PDB entry 1WC0 | X-ray diffraction, 2.40 A resolution | chains A and B

# Chain A (and B)
Protein: Adenylate cyclase
Organism: Spirulina platensis
Notes: EC 4.6.1.1; fragment: catalytic domain, residues 1005-1202; chain B of this document is another copy of the same molecule, construct and numbering; everything in this record applies to it too
UniProtKB: O32393 (O32393); numbering as in UniProt (aligned over 1005-1202)
Amino-acid sequence (219 residues; row label = number of the first residue in the row):
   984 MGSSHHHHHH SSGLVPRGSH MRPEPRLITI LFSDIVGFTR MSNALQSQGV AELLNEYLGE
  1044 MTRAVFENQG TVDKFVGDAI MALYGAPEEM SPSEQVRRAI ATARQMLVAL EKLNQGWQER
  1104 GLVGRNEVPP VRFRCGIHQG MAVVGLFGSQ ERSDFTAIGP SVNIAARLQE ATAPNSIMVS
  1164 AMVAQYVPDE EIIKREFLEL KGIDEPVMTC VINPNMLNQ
Disordered / not traced: 984-1001, 1201-1202 (chain B: 984-1003, 1201-1202)
Ion coordination: Ca2+: Asp1017, Ile1018, Asp1061 (together with AMP-CPP)
Small-molecule neighbours:
  - AMP-CPP (APC; diphosphomethylphosphonic acid adenosyl ester), molecule 1: Phe1015, Lys1057, Met1064, Thr1139, Ala1140, Ile1141, Val1145, Asn1146, Ala1149, Arg1150, Glu1153, Lys1184
  - AMP-CPP (APC), molecule 2: Asp1017, Ile1018, Val1019, Gly1020, Phe1021, Thr1022, Arg1023, Val1059, Gly1060, Asp1061
Reported in the primary citation:
  - Ca2+ coordination: Asp1017, Ile1018, Asp1061
  - catalytic residues: Arg1150 (proposed by the authors, not directly observed)
  - specificity-determining residues: Thr1139 (by similarity / conservation)

# How chain A and chain B interact
Pairs across the interface (44):
  Pro1006(A) - Ala1034(B)  hydrophobic
  Pro1008(A) - Ser1030(B)
  Phe1021(A) - Ile1141(B)  hydrophobic
  Thr1022(A) - Pro1143(B)
  Thr1022(A) - Asn1146(B)
  Ser1030(A) - Val1126(B)
  Gln1031(A) - Arg1005(B)  hydrogen bond
  Ala1034(A) - Pro1006(B)  hydrophobic
  Ala1034(A) - Phe1130(B)  hydrophobic
  Leu1037(A) - Phe1130(B)  hydrophobic
  Leu1037(A) - Ile1141(B)  hydrophobic
  Asn1038(A) - Phe1130(B)
  Asn1038(A) - Gly1131(B)  hydrogen bond (side chain-backbone)
  Leu1041(A) - Gly1131(B)
  Gly1042(A) - Ser1132(B)
  Thr1045(A) - Ser1132(B)  hydrogen bond
  Thr1045(A) - Glu1134(B)  hydrogen bond
  Arg1046(A) - Glu1134(B)
  Phe1049(A) - Glu1134(B)
  Val1055(A) - Arg1135(B)  hydrogen bond (backbone-side chain)
  Asp1056(A) - Arg1135(B)  hydrogen bond (backbone-side chain)
  Lys1057(A) - Phe1058(B)
  Lys1057(A) - Arg1135(B)
  Phe1058(A) - Lys1057(B)
  Phe1058(A) - Gly1131(B)
  Phe1058(A) - Arg1135(B)
  Gly1060(A) - Ile1141(B)
  Val1126(A) - Ser1030(B)
  Phe1130(A) - Ala1034(B)  hydrophobic
  Phe1130(A) - Leu1037(B)  hydrophobic
  Phe1130(A) - Asn1038(B)
  Gly1131(A) - Asn1038(B)  hydrogen bond (backbone-side chain)
  Gly1131(A) - Leu1041(B)
  Ser1132(A) - Gly1042(B)
  Glu1134(A) - Thr1045(B)
  Glu1134(A) - Arg1046(B)
  Glu1134(A) - Phe1049(B)
  Arg1135(A) - Thr1045(B)
  Arg1135(A) - Val1055(B)  hydrogen bond (side chain-backbone)
  Arg1135(A) - Asp1056(B)  hydrogen bond (side chain-backbone)
  Arg1135(A) - Phe1058(B)
  Ile1141(A) - Leu1037(B)  hydrophobic
  Ile1141(A) - Gly1060(B)
  Asn1146(A) - Thr1022(B)
Other interface residues (no listed pair), chain A (31 interface residues in all): Val1059, Leu1129, Ser1136, Pro1143
Other interface residues (no listed pair), chain B (33 interface residues in all): Pro1008, Phe1021, Asn1026, Gln1031, Val1033, Val1059, Leu1129

# In short
31 residues of chain A face 33 of chain B across their interface; the contacts include 9 hydrogen bonds. Polar
pairs include Gln1031(A)-Arg1005(B), Asn1038(A)-Gly1131(B) and Thr1045(A)-Ser1132(B). Ligands of chain A:
AMP-CPP. Asp1017(A), Ile1018(A) and Asp1061(A) form the Ca2+ site. The paper reports the catalytic residue
Arg1150(A); Ca2+ coordination by Asp1017(A), Ile1018(A) and Asp1061(A).
Both chains are Adenylate cyclase (Spirulina platensis). Entry 1WC0 (Soluble adenylyl cyclase CyaC from S.
platensis in complex with alpha, beta-methylene-ATP) was determined by X-ray diffraction (same publication as
1WC1, 1WC3, 1WC4, 1WC5 and 1WC6).
